PDB entry 5JK9 | X-ray diffraction, 2.10 A resolution | chain A

Chain A:
Molecule: Izumo sperm-egg fusion protein 1
Source organism: Homo sapiens
Reference sequence: Q8IYV9 (IZUM1_HUMAN); residue numbers follow UniProt; this construct covers 22-255
Sequence (246 residues; numbered 18 to 263; the number before each row is that of its first residue):
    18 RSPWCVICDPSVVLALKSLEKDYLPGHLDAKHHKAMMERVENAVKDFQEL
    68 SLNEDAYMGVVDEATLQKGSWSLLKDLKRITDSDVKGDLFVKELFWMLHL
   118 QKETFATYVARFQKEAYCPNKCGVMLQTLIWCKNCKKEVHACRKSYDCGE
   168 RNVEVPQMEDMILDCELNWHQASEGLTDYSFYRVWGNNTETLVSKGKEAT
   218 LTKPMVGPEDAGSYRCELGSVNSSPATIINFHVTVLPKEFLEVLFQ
Disordered / not traced: 259-263
Sequence notes: expression tag (18-21, 256-263)
Disulfide bonds: Cys-22/Cys-149, Cys-25/Cys-152, Cys-135/Cys-159, Cys-139/Cys-165, Cys-182/Cys-233
Glycans and other covalent adducts: N-acetylglucosamine (NAG) linked to Asn-204
Swiss-Prot annotation at these positions:
  - region: Trp-148 to Arg-160 (Important for interaction with IZUMO1R)
  - glycosylation: Asn-204 (N-linked (GlcNAc...) asparagine)
  - mutagenesis: Glu-71 (E71A/K: Mildly decreases interaction with IZUMO1R), Trp-148 (W148A: Abolishes interaction with IZUMO1R), His-157 (H157A: Nearly abolishes interaction with IZUMO1R), Arg-160 (R160A/E: Nearly abolishes interaction with IZUMO1R)

In short:
N-acetylglucosamine is covalently linked to Asn-204. From UniProt: 4 mutagenesis sites.
Chain A is Izumo sperm-egg fusion protein 1 (Homo sapiens); the structure, Crystal structure of human IZUMO1,
was determined by X-ray diffraction (same publication as 5JKA, 5JKB, 5JKC, 5JKD and 5JKE).
